Entry 2XHI (X-ray diffraction, 1.55 A resolution); this record covers chains A and C of the 3 polymer chains in the assembly.

Chain A:
Name: N-glycosylase/DNA lyase
Source organism: Homo sapiens
Notes: EC 3.2.2.-, 4.2.99.18
UniProt: O15527 (OGG1_HUMAN); residue numbers follow UniProt; this construct covers 1-345
Sequence (360 residues; numbered -14 to 345; the number before each row is that of its first residue; numbers below 1 keep their minus sign (Met-14 is residue -14)):
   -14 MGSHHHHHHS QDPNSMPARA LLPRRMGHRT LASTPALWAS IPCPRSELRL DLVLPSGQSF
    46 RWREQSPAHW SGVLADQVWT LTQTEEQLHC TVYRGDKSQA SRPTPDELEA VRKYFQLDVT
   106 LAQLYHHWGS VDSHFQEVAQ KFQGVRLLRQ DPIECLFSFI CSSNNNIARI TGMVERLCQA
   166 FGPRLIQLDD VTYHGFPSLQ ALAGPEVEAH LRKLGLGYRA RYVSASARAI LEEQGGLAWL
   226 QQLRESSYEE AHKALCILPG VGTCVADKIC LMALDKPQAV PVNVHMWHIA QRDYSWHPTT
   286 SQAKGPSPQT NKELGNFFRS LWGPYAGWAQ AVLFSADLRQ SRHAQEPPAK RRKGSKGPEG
Unresolved in the structure: -14 to 9, 326-345
Sequence notes: expression tag (-14 to 0); engineered mutation Cys249 (Lys in O15527), Lys253 (Cys in O15527), Asn268 (Asp in O15527)
Curated features (UniProtKB/Swiss-Prot):
  - binding site (DNA): Asn149, Arg154, Arg204, His270, Gln287
  - binding site (8-oxoguanine): Pro266, Gln315, Phe319
  - natural variant: Gly12 (G12E: Found in a kidney cancer sample), Arg46 (R46Q: Found in a clear cell renal cell carcinoma sample), Ala85 (A85S: Found in a lung cancer sample), Arg131 (R131Q: Found in a lung cancer sample), Arg154 (R154H: Found in a gastric cancer sample), Ser232 (S232T: Found in a kidney cancer sample)
Ion coordination: Ca2+ site 1: Asn149 (shared with DG24(C) of chain C); Ca2+ site 2: Cys241, Leu243, Val246 (shared with DC26(C) of chain C)
From the paper describing this entry:
  - mutagenesis - K249C/C253K/D268N, K249C/C253K: abolished catalytic activity
  - contacts within the chain: Cys249-Lys253
  - binding site for the 15-nt DNA strand (chain C): Gly42, Lys253, Asn268
  - conformationally variable residues (order/disorder transition): Asp81 to Ser83

Chain C:
Molecule: 15-nt DNA strand
Sequence (15 nucleotides; row label = number of the first residue in the row):
    16 GCGTCCAGGT CTACC
Unresolved in the structure: 30
Modified / non-standard residues: 8OG (8-oxo-2'-deoxy-guanosine-5'-monophosphate) at position 23
Ion coordination: Ca2+ site 1: DG24 (shared with Asn149(A) of chain A); Ca2+ site 2: DC26 (shared with Cys241(A), Leu243(A), Val246(A) of chain A)

Chain A / chain C interface:
Pairs across the interface - 37 pairs, chain A then chain C:
  Gly42(A) - 8OG_23(C)  base contact
  Phe45(A) - 8OG_23(C)  base contact
  Phe144(A) - 8OG_23(C)  base contact
  Ser147(A) - 8OG_23(C)  sugar contact
  Ser148(A) - DG24(C)  sugar contact
  Asn149(A) - DA22(C)  base contact
  Asn149(A) - DG24(C)  hydrogen bond to the phosphate
  Asn150(A) - DA22(C)  sugar contact
  Asn150(A) - 8OG_23(C)  sugar contact
  Asn150(A) - DG24(C)  hydrogen bond to the phosphate
  Asn151(A) - DA22(C)  hydrogen bond to the base
  Asn151(A) - 8OG_23(C)  phosphate contact
  Ile152(A) - 8OG_23(C)  hydrogen bond to the phosphate
  Tyr203(A) - DG24(C)  hydrogen bond to the base
  Tyr207(A) - DC26(C)  sugar contact
  Leu243(A) - DC26(C)  phosphate contact
  Pro244(A) - DC26(C)  phosphate contact
  Gly245(A) - DT25(C)  sugar contact
  Gly245(A) - DC26(C)  hydrogen bond to the phosphate
  Val246(A) - DT25(C)  phosphate contact
  Val246(A) - DC26(C)  phosphate contact
  Gly247(A) - DT25(C)  hydrogen bond to the phosphate
  Thr248(A) - DT25(C)  phosphate contact
  Cys249(A) - DG24(C)  phosphate contact
  Cys249(A) - DT25(C)  hydrogen bond to the phosphate
  Val250(A) - DG24(C)  phosphate contact
  Val250(A) - DT25(C)  hydrogen bond to the phosphate
  Lys253(A) - 8OG_23(C)  base contact
  Met257(A) - 8OG_23(C)  base contact
  Pro266(A) - 8OG_23(C)  hydrogen bond to the base
  Asn268(A) - 8OG_23(C)  hydrogen bond to the sugar
  Asn268(A) - DG24(C)  hydrogen bond to the phosphate
  His270(A) - 8OG_23(C)  salt bridge to the phosphate
  Met271(A) - 8OG_23(C)  base contact
  Gln315(A) - 8OG_23(C)  hydrogen bond to the base
  Phe319(A) - 8OG_23(C)  stacking on the base
  Leu323(A) - 8OG_23(C)  phosphate contact
Other interface residues (no listed pair), chain A (30 interface residues in all): Ile155, Val269

Summary:
Chain A and chain C form an interface of 30 and 5 residues respectively; the contacts include 13 hydrogen
bonds, 1 salt bridge and 1 aromatic stacking contact. Among the polar pairs are Asn151(A)-DA22(C),
Tyr203(A)-DG24(C) and Pro266(A)-8OG_23(C). From the paper: a binding site for the 15-nt DNA strand (chain C)
at Gly42(A), Lys253(A) and Asn268(A); K249C/C253K/D268N and K249C/C253K of chain A abolish catalytic activity.
Here chain A is N-glycosylase/DNA lyase (Homo sapiens) and chain C is a 15-nt DNA strand. Entry 2XHI
(Separation-of-function mutants unravel the dual reaction mode of human 8-oxoguanine DNA glycosylase) was
determined by X-ray diffraction.
